1XCT - chains A and L of the 4 polymer chains in the assembly; structure by X-ray diffraction, 3.05 A resolution.

[Chain A]
Molecule: Monoclonal antibody 19D9D6 Light chain
Source organism: Mus musculus
Notes: antibody fragment or engineered binder
Amino-acid sequence (220 residues; numbered 1 to 220; the number before each row is that of its first residue):
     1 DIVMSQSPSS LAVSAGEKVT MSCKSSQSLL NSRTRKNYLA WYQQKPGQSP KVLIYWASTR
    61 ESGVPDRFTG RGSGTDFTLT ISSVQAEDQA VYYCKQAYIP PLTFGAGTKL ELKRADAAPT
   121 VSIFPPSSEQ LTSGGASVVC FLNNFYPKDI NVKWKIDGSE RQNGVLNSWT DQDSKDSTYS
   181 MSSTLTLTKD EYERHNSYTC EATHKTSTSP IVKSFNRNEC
Disulfide bonds: Cys23-Cys94, Cys140-Cys200

[Chain L]
Molecule: Protein L
Source organism: Finegoldia magna
Notes: engineered mutation(s): D55A,L57H,Y64W
Amino-acid sequence (80 residues; each row starts with the number of its first residue):
     3 MNIKFAGKEK TPEEPKEEVT IKVNLIFADG KIQTAEFKGT FEEATAEAYR YAALHAKVNG
    63 EWTADLEDGG NHMNIKFAGK
Unresolved in the structure: 3-12
What the authors report for this chain:
  - self-association interface (contacts with another copy of this molecule); pairs are residue here / residue on that copy: Ala66-Leu68 (backbone contact), Arg52

[Chain A / chain L interface]
Residue-residue contacts (22):
  Ser7(A) - Glu49(L)
  Pro8(A) - Glu38(L)
  Pro8(A) - Phe39(L)  hydrophobic
  Pro8(A) - Tyr53(L)  hydrophobic
  Ser9(A) - Glu38(L)  hydrogen bond (backbone-backbone)
  Ser9(A) - Lys40(L)  hydrogen bond (side chain-backbone)
  Ser10(A) - Ala37(L)
  Ser10(A) - Glu38(L)  hydrogen bond
  Leu11(A) - Gln35(L)
  Leu11(A) - Thr36(L)
  Leu11(A) - Tyr53(L)
  Ala12(A) - Gln35(L)
  Ala12(A) - Thr36(L)  hydrogen bond (backbone-backbone)
  Val13(A) - Gln35(L)
  Glu17(A) - Lys33(L)
  Glu17(A) - Ile34(L)
  Glu17(A) - Gln35(L)
  Lys18(A) - Gln35(L)
  Thr20(A) - Tyr53(L)  hydrogen bond (backbone-side chain)
  Thr20(A) - His57(L)
  Ser22(A) - Leu56(L)
  Lys113(A) - Thr36(L)  hydrogen bond
Interface residues without a listed pair, chain A (15 interface residues in all): Gln6, Val19, Thr78

[Summary]
The interface between chain A and chain L involves 15 residues on one side and 12 on the other; the contacts
include 6 hydrogen bonds. Polar contacts include Ser9(A)-Lys40(L), Ser10(A)-Glu38(L) and Thr20(A)-Tyr53(L).
From the paper: a self-association interface involving Arg52(L) and Ala66(L).
Chain A is Monoclonal antibody 19D9D6 Light chain (Mus musculus) and chain L is Protein L (Finegoldia magna);
the structure, Complex HCV core-Fab 19D9D6-Protein L mutant (D55A, L57H, Y64W) in space group P21212, was
determined by X-ray diffraction, deposited together with 1XCQ and 1XF5.
